PDB entry 8C8S | X-ray diffraction, 1.80 A resolution | chain A

[Chain A]
Molecule: DNA cross-link repair 1A protein
From: Homo sapiens
Notes: EC 3.5.2.6
UniProt: Q6PJP8 (DCR1A_HUMAN); numbering as in UniProt (aligned over 698-1040)
Chain sequence (343 residues; numbered 698 to 1040; the number before each row is that of its first residue):
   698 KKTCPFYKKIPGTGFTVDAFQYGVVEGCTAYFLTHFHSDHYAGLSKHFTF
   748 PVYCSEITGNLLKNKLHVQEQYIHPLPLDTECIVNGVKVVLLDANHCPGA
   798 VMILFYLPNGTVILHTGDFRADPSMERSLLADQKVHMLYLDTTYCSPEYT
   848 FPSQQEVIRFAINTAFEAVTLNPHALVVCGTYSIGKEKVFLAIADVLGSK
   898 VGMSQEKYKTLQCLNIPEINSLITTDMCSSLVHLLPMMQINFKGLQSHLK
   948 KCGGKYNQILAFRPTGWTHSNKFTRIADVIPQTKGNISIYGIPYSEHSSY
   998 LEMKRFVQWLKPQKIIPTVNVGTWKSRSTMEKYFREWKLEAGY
Disordered / not traced: 698-699
Cystine bridges: Cys925-Cys949
Metal / ion sites: Zn2+ site 1: His732, His734, His793, Asp815 (together with U2O); Zn2+ site 2: Asp736, His737, Asp815 (together with U2O)
Ligand contacts: U2O ((2R)-3-[6-chloranyl-2-(prop-2-enylamino)quinazolin-4-yl]-2-methyl-N-oxidanyl-propanamide): His732, His734, Ser735, Asp736, His737, His793, Asp815, Thr840, Tyr841, Ser880, His994
From the paper describing this entry:
  - binding site for U2O: His734, Ser735, Asp736, Tyr841, Ser880

[Overview]
Ligands of chain A: compound U2O. The Zn2+ site 1 is built by His732, His734, His793 and Asp815. Asp736,
His737 and Asp815 coordinate Zn2+ site 2. The paper reports a binding site for U2O at His734, Ser735 and
Asp736 among others.
Chain A is DNA cross-link repair 1A protein (Homo sapiens); the structure, Crystal structure of human DNA
cross-link repair 1A in complex with hydroxamic acid inhibitor (compound 21), was determined by X-ray
diffraction, deposited together with 8CEW, 8CF0, 8CG9, 8C8B and 8C8D.
